7EH1 - chains C and G of the 9 polymer chains in the assembly; structure by X-ray diffraction, 2.90 A resolution.

== Chain C ==
Protein: DNA-directed RNA polymerase subunit beta
From: Thermus thermophilus HB8
Notes: EC 2.7.7.6
UniProt: Q8RQE9 (RPOB_THET8); numbering as in UniProt (aligned over 1-1119)
Sequence (1119 residues; row label = number of the first residue in the row):
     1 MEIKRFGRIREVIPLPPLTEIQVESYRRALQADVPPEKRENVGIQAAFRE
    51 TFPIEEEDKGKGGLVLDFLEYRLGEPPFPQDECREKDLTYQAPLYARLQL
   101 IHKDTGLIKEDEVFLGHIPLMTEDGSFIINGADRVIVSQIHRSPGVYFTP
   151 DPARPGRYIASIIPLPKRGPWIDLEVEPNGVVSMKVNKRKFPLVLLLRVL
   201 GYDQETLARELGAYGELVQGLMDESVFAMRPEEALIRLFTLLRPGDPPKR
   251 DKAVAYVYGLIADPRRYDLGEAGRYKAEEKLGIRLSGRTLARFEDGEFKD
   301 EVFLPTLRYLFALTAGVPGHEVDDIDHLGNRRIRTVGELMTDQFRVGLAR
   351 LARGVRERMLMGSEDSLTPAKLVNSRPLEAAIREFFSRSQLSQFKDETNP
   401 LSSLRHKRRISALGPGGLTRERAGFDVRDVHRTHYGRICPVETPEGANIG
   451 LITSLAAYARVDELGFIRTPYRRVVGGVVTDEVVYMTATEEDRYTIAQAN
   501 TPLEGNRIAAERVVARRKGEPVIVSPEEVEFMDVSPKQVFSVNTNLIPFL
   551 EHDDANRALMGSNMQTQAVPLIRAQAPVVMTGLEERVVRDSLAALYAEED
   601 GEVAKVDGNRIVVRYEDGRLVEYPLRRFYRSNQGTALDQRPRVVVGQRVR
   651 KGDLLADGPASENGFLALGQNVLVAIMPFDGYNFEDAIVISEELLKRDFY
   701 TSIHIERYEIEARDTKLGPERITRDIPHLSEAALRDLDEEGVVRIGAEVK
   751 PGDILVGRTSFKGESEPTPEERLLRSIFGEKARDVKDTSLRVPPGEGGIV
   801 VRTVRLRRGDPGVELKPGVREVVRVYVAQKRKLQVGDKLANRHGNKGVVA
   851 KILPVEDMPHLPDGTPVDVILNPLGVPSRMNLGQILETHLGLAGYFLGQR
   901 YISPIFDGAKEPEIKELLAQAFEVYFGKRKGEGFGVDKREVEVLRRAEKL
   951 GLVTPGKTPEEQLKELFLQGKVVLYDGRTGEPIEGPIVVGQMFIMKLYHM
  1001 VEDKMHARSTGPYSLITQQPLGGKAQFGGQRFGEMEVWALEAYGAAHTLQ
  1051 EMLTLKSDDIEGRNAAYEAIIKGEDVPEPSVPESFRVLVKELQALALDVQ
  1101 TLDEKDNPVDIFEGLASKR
Disordered / not traced: 57-62, 1119

== Chain G ==
Molecule: 27-nt DNA strand
Sequence (27 nucleotides; each row starts with the number of its first residue):
     1 TATAATGGGAGCTGTCACGGATGCAGG
Disordered / not traced: 26-27

== Chain C / chain G interface ==
Residue-residue contacts (23; chain C residue first):
  Arg142(C) - DG14(G)  base contact
  Lys167(C) - DG11(G)  salt bridge to the phosphate
  Lys167(C) - DC12(G)  hydrogen bond to the base
  Gly169(C) - DC12(G)  base contact
  Gly169(C) - DT13(G)  base contact
  Pro170(C) - DT13(G)  base contact
  Trp171(C) - DT13(G)  hydrogen bond to the base
  Asn187(C) - DG11(G)  base contact
  Lys188(C) - DT13(G)  hydrogen bond to the base
  Arg243(C) - DG8(G)  base contact
  Arg243(C) - DG9(G)  hydrogen bond to the base
  Arg243(C) - DA10(G)  base contact
  Pro247(C) - DG7(G)  base contact
  Arg266(C) - DA10(G)  base contact
  Arg266(C) - DG11(G)  hydrogen bond to the base
  Ile325(C) - DG14(G)  base contact
  Asp326(C) - DG14(G)  hydrogen bond to the base
  Arg331(C) - DG14(G)  hydrogen bond to the base
  Gly417(C) - DG14(G)  phosphate contact
  Leu418(C) - DG14(G)  base contact
  Glu421(C) - DT15(G)  base contact
  Arg422(C) - DT15(G)  phosphate contact
  Val427(C) - DG14(G)  base contact
Also at the interface, not in a pair above, chain C (21 interface residues in all): Tyr256, Leu260, Asp426

== Summary ==
The interface between chain C and chain G involves 21 residues on one side and 9 on the other; the contacts
include 7 hydrogen bonds and 1 salt bridge. Among the polar pairs are Lys167(C)-DC12(G), Trp171(C)-DT13(G) and
Lys188(C)-DT13(G).
Chain C is DNA-directed RNA polymerase subunit beta (Thermus thermophilus HB8) and chain G is a 27-nt DNA
strand; the structure, Thermus thermophilus transcription initiation complex containing a template-strand
purine at position TSS-2, GpG RNA primer, and ..., was determined by X-ray diffraction together with 7EH0 and
7EH2 from the same study.
